3O0R - chains L and C of the 4 polymer chains in the assembly; structure by X-ray diffraction, 2.70 A resolution.

# Chain L
Name: antibody fab fragment light chain
From: Mus musculus
Notes: antibody fragment or engineered binder
Chain sequence (213 residues; numbered 1 to 213; the number before each row is that of its first residue):
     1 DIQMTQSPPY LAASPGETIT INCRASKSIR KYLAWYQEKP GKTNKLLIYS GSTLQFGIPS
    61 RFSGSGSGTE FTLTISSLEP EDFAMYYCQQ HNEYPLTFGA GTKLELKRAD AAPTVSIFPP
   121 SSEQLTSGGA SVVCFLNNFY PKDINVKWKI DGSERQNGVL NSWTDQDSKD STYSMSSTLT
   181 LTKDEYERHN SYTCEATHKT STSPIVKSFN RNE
Disulfides: Cys23-Cys88, Cys134-Cys194

# Chain C
Name: Nitric oxide reductase subunit C
From: Pseudomonas aeruginosa
Notes: EC 1.7.99.7
Reference sequence: Q59646 (NORC_PSEAE); residues 1-146 here = UniProt positions 1-146
Chain sequence (146 residues; each row starts with the number of its first residue):
     1 MSETFTKGMA RNIYFGGSVF FILLFLALTY HTEKTLPERT NEAAMSAAVV RGKLVWEQNN
    61 CVGCHTLLGE GAYFAPELGN VVGRRGGEEG FNTFLQAWMK IQPLNVPGRR AMPQFHLSEG
   121 QVDDLAEFLK WSSKIDTNQW PPNKEG
Unresolved in the structure: 1-4
Glycans and other covalent adducts: heme c (HEC) linked to Cys61, Cys64
Construct notes: conflict Lys100 (Asn in Q59646)
Metal / ion sites: heme c Fe: His65, Met112; Ca2+: Gly71, Tyr73 (together with heme) (shared with 1 residue of chain B)
Residues lining bound ligands:
  - heme c (HEC): Asn59, Asn60, His65, Phe74, Ala75, Pro76, Leu78, Val81, Arg84, Arg85, Phe94, Leu95, Trp98, Met99, Leu104, Arg109, Arg110, Ala111, Met112, Pro113, Phe115, Leu117, Leu125
  - heme (HEM): Gly71, Ala72, Tyr73, Phe74
Curated features (UniProtKB/Swiss-Prot):
  - binding site (heme c): Cys61, Cys64, His65
What the authors report for this chain:
  - contacts within the chain: Lys53-Glu57 (salt bridge) (from molecular simulation)

# How chain L and chain C interact
Pairs across the interface (9):
  Lys31(L) - Asn105(C)
  Tyr32(L) - Asn105(C)  hydrogen bond (side chain-backbone)
  Tyr32(L) - Pro107(C)
  Tyr49(L) - Ile101(C)
  Thr53(L) - Ile101(C)
  Phe56(L) - Phe94(C)  hydrophobic
  Phe56(L) - Ala97(C)  hydrophobic
  Phe56(L) - Trp98(C)  hydrophobic
  Phe56(L) - Ile101(C)  hydrophobic
Interface residues without a listed pair, chain L (6 interface residues in all): Ser50
Interface residues without a listed pair, chain C (8 interface residues in all): Arg85, Leu104

# Overview
The interface between chain L and chain C involves 6 residues on one side and 8 on the other, with 1 hydrogen
bond. Its one hydrogen-bonded contact is Tyr32(L)-Asn105(C). Bound to chain C: heme. Heme c is covalently
linked to Cys61(C). The paper reports contacts within the chain involving Glu57(C) and Lys53(C).
Chain L is antibody fab fragment light chain (Mus musculus) and chain C is Nitric oxide reductase subunit C
(Pseudomonas aeruginosa); the structure, Crystal structure of nitric oxide reductase from Pseudomonas
aeruginosa in complex with antibody fragment, was determined by X-ray diffraction.
